PDB entry 1ZBL | X-ray diffraction, 2.20 A resolution | chains D and B of the 4 polymer chains in the assembly

== Chain D ==
Molecule: 12-nt DNA strand
Sequence (12 nucleotides; row label = number of the first residue in the row):
    13 GAATCAGGTGTC

== Chain B ==
Molecule: ribonuclease H-related protein
From: Bacillus halodurans
Notes: EC 3.1.26.4; fragment: catalytic domain (residues 59-196)
Sequence (139 residues; numbered 55 to 193; the number before each row is that of its first residue):
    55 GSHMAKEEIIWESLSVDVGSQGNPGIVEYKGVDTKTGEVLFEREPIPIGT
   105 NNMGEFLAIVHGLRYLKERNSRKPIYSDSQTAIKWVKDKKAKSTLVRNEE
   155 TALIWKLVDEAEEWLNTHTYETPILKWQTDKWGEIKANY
Unresolved in the structure: 55-60
Construct notes: cloning artifact (55-58); engineered mutation Asn192 (Asp in 10173478)
Ion coordination: Mg2+ site 1: Asp71, Glu109, Asp132 (shared with 2 residues of chain C); Mg2+ site 2: Asp71, Asn192 (shared with 1 residue of chain C)
What the authors report for this chain:
  - mutagenesis - D192N: decreased catalytic activity on Mn2+
  - mutagenesis - D192N: abolished catalytic activity on Mg2+

== How chain D and chain B interact ==
Pairs across the interface (17):
  DA15(D) - Asn77(B)  hydrogen bond to the base
  DA15(D) - Pro78(B)  phosphate contact
  DT16(D) - Asn77(B)  hydrogen bond to the sugar
  DT16(D) - Pro78(B)  sugar contact
  DT16(D) - Thr104(B)  hydrogen bond to the phosphate
  DT16(D) - Asn105(B)  hydrogen bond to the base
  DT16(D) - Asn106(B)  hydrogen bond to the base
  DC17(D) - Thr104(B)  hydrogen bond to the phosphate
  DC17(D) - Asn106(B)  hydrogen bond to the phosphate
  DC17(D) - Thr135(B)  hydrogen bond to the base
  DC17(D) - Trp139(B)  hydrogen bond to the phosphate
  DC17(D) - Ser147(B)  hydrogen bond to the phosphate
  DC17(D) - Thr148(B)  hydrogen bond to the phosphate
  DA18(D) - Lys138(B)  phosphate contact
  DA18(D) - Trp139(B)  hydrogen bond to the phosphate
  DA18(D) - Lys146(B)  phosphate contact
  DG19(D) - Lys138(B)  salt bridge to the phosphate
Interface residues without a listed pair, chain B (14 interface residues in all): Met107, Gln134, Leu149

== In short ==
Chain D and chain B form an interface of 5 and 14 residues respectively; the contacts include 12 hydrogen
bonds and 1 salt bridge. Polar pairs include DA15(D)-Asn77(B), DT16(D)-Asn105(B) and DT16(D)-Asn106(B). From
the paper: D192N of chain B reduces catalytic activity on Mn2+; D192N of chain B abolishes catalytic activity
on Mg2+.
Here chain D is a 12-nt DNA strand and chain B is ribonuclease H-related protein (Bacillus halodurans). Entry
1ZBL (Bacillus halodurans RNase H catalytic domain mutant D192N in complex with 12-mer RNA/DNA hybrid) was
determined by X-ray diffraction, deposited together with 1ZBF and 1ZBI.
